7C60 - chain A; structure by X-ray diffraction, 1.95 A resolution.

Chain A:
Name: Kelch-like ECH-associated protein 1
Organism: Mus musculus
Reference sequence: Q9Z2X8 (KEAP1_MOUSE); numbering as in UniProt (aligned over 324-616)
Sequence (310 residues; numbered 307 to 616; the number before each row is that of its first residue):
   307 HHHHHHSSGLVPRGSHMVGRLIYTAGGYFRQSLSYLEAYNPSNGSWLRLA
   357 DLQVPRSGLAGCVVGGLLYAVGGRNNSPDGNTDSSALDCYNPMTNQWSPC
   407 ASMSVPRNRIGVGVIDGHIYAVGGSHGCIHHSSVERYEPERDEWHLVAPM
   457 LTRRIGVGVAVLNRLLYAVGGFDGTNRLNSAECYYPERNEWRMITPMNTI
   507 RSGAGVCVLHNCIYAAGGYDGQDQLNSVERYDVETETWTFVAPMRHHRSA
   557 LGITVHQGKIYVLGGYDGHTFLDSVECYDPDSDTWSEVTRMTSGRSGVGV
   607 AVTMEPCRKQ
Disordered / not traced: 307-316, 614-616
Sequence notes: expression tag (307-323)
Ligand contacts:
  - NF3 ((Z)-4-ethoxy-4-oxidanylidene-but-2-enoic acid), molecule 1: Val369, Val370, Gly371, Gly372, Asp422, Gly423
  - NF3, molecule 2: Arg483, Tyr525, Gln530, Ser555, Tyr572
Swiss-Prot annotation at these positions:
  - site: Cys434 (Sensor for electrophilic agents)
  - modified residue: Cys434 (S-cGMP-cysteine), Cys613 (S-(2-succinyl)cysteine)
  - mutagenesis: Tyr334 (Y334A: Impaired interaction with SQSTM1/p62), Ser363 (S363A: Impaired interaction with SQSTM1/p62), Arg380 (R380A: Impaired interaction with SQSTM1/p62. Abolished interaction with SQSTM1/p62; when associated with A-415 and A-483; R380M: Impaired interaction with NFE2L2/NRF2), Asn382 (N382A: Impaired interaction with SQSTM1/p62), Arg415 (R415A: Impaired interaction with SQSTM1/p62. Abolished interaction with SQSTM1/p62; when associated with A-380 and A-483; R415M: Impaired interaction with NFE2L2/NRF2), Arg483 (R483A: Does not affect interaction with SQSTM1/p62. Abolished interaction with SQSTM1/p62; when associated with A-380 and A-415; R483M: Impaired interaction with NFE2L2/NRF2), Ser508 (S508A: Impaired interaction with SQSTM1/p62), Gln530 (Q530A: Impaired interaction with SQSTM1/p62), Ser555 (S555A: Impaired interaction with SQSTM1/p62), Ser599 to Arg601 (Decreases repression of NFE2L2/NRF2-dependent gene expression), Ser602 to Val604 (Abolishes repression of NFE2L2/NRF2-dependent gene expression), Ser602 (S602A: Impaired interaction with SQSTM1/p62), 1 further mutagenesis entry in UniProt

Summary:
Ligands of chain A: compound NF3. Curated annotation (UniProt) lists 19 mutagenesis sites.
Chain A is Kelch-like ECH-associated protein 1 (Mus musculus); the structure, Crystal structure of Keap1 in
complex with monoethyl fumarate (MEF), was determined by X-ray diffraction, deposited together with 6LRZ and
7C5E.
